8BE5 - chains AAZA and R of the 4 polymer chains in the assembly; structure by X-ray diffraction, 3.13 A resolution.

# Chain AAZA
Molecule: Son of sevenless homolog 1
Source organism: Homo sapiens
Reference sequence: Q07889 (SOS1_HUMAN); residue numbers follow UniProt; this construct covers 564-1049
Sequence (507 residues; numbered 543 to 1049; the number before each row is that of its first residue):
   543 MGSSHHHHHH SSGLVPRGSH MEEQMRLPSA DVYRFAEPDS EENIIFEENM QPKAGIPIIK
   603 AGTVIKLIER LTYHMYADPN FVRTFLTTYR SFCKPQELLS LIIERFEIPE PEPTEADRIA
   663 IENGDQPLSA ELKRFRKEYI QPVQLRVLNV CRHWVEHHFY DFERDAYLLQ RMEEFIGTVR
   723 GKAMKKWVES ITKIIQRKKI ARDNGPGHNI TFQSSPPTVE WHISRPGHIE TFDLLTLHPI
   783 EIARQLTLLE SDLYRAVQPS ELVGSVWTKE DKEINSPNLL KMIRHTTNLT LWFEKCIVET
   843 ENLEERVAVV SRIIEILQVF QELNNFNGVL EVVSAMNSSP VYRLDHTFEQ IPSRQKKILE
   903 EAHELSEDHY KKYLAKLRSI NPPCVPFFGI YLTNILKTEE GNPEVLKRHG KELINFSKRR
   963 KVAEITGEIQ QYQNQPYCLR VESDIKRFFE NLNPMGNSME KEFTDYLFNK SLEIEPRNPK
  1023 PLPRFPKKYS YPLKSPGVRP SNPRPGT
Not modelled in the structure: 543-569, 592-595, 654-670, 744-751, 1044-1049
Sequence notes: initiating methionine (543); expression tag (544-563)

# Chain R
Molecule: Isoform 2B of GTPase KRas
Source organism: Homo sapiens
Notes: EC 3.6.5.2
Reference sequence: P01116-2 (RASK_HUMAN); residues 1-169 here = UniProt positions 1-169
Sequence (190 residues; row label = number of the first residue in the row; numbers below 1 keep their minus sign (Met-20 is residue -20)):
   -20 MGSSHHHHHH SSGENLYFQG SMTEYKLVVV GAVGVGKSAL TIQLIQNHFV DEYDPTIEDS
    40 YRKQVVIDGE TCLLDILDTA GQEEYSAMRD QYMRTGEGFL CVFAINNTKS FEDIHHYREQ
   100 IKRVKDSEDV PMVLVGNKCD LPSRTVDTKQ AQDLARSYGI PFIETSAKTR QGVDDAFYTL
   160 VREIRKHKEK
Not modelled in the structure: -20 to 0, 26-30, 165-169
Sequence notes: initiating methionine (-20); expression tag (-19 to 0); engineered mutation Val12 (Gly in P01116-2)

# How chain AAZA and chain R interact
Residue-residue contacts (54; chain AAZA residue first):
  Trp809(AAZA) - Gly60(R)  hydrogen bond (side chain-backbone)
  Thr810(AAZA) - Val12(R)
  Lys814(AAZA) - Glu63(R)  salt bridge
  Ile825(AAZA) - Glu63(R)
  Ile825(AAZA) - Tyr64(R)  hydrophobic
  Thr828(AAZA) - Tyr64(R)
  Thr829(AAZA) - Glu63(R)
  Thr829(AAZA) - Ser65(R)
  Thr832(AAZA) - Ala66(R)
  Val875(AAZA) - Gln70(R)
  Ser876(AAZA) - Met67(R)
  Ser876(AAZA) - Gln70(R)
  Asn879(AAZA) - Gln70(R)
  Asn879(AAZA) - Arg73(R)  hydrogen bond (backbone-side chain)
  Ser880(AAZA) - Asp69(R)
  Ser881(AAZA) - Asp69(R)  hydrogen bond
  Ser881(AAZA) - Arg102(R)
  Ser881(AAZA) - Val103(R)
  Tyr884(AAZA) - Arg73(R)
  Ser908(AAZA) - Gln70(R)  hydrogen bond
  His911(AAZA) - Tyr40(R)
  His911(AAZA) - Asp54(R)  salt bridge
  His911(AAZA) - Ile55(R)
  His911(AAZA) - Leu56(R)
  Tyr912(AAZA) - Tyr71(R)  hydrogen bond
  Phe929(AAZA) - Gln61(R)
  Phe929(AAZA) - Tyr64(R)
  Phe929(AAZA) - Met67(R)  hydrophobic
  Phe929(AAZA) - Tyr71(R)
  Phe930(AAZA) - Tyr64(R)
  Gly931(AAZA) - Gln61(R)
  Gly931(AAZA) - Tyr64(R)  hydrogen bond (backbone-side chain)
  Leu934(AAZA) - Gly60(R)
  Thr935(AAZA) - Thr58(R)  hydrogen bond (side chain-backbone)
  Thr935(AAZA) - Ala59(R)  hydrogen bond (side chain-backbone)
  Thr935(AAZA) - Gln61(R)  hydrogen bond
  Asn936(AAZA) - Pro34(R)
  Leu938(AAZA) - Ala59(R)
  Leu938(AAZA) - Gly60(R)
  Lys939(AAZA) - Pro34(R)
  Lys939(AAZA) - Asp57(R)
  Thr940(AAZA) - Pro34(R)
  Glu942(AAZA) - Ser17(R)
  Glu942(AAZA) - Ile21(R)
  Gly943(AAZA) - Gln25(R)
  Gly943(AAZA) - Tyr32(R)
  Asn944(AAZA) - Glu31(R)
  Asn944(AAZA) - Tyr32(R)  hydrogen bond (side chain-backbone)
  Lys963(AAZA) - Glu31(R)
  Glu1002(AAZA) - Ser65(R)
  Glu1002(AAZA) - Arg68(R)  salt bridge
  Asp1007(AAZA) - Arg102(R)  salt bridge
  Phe1010(AAZA) - Arg102(R)
  Arg1019(AAZA) - Asp105(R)  salt bridge
Also at the interface, not in a pair above, chain AAZA (41 interface residues in all): Leu822, Met824, Arg826, Leu833, Asn869, Leu872, Ile932, Lys1003
Also at the interface, not in a pair above, chain R (31 interface residues in all): Asp33, His95

# Overview
41 residues of chain AAZA face 31 of chain R across their interface, with 10 hydrogen bonds and 5 salt
bridges. Polar contacts include Lys814(AAZA)-Glu63(R), His911(AAZA)-Asp54(R) and Glu1002(AAZA)-Arg68(R).
Here chain AAZA is Son of sevenless homolog 1 and chain R is Isoform 2B of GTPase KRas, both from Homo
sapiens. Entry 8BE5 (Crystal structure of SOS1-KRasG12V-Nanobody22-Nanobody75) was determined by X-ray
diffraction together with 8BE2, 8BE3 and 8BE4 from the same study.
